Entry 5NWB (X-ray diffraction, 1.60 A resolution); this record covers chains A and C.

# Chain A
Protein: Tankyrase-2
From: Homo sapiens
Notes: EC 2.4.2.30
Reference sequence: Q9H2K2 (TNKS2_HUMAN); residues 946-1113 here = UniProt positions 946-1113
Sequence (191 residues; each row starts with the number of its first residue):
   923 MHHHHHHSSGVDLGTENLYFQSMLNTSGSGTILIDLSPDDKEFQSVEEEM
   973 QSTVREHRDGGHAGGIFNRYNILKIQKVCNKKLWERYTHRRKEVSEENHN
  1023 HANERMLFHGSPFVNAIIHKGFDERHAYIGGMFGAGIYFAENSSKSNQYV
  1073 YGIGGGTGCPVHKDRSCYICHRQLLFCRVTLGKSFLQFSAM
Disordered / not traced: 923-951, 1113
Sequence notes: initiating methionine (923); expression tag (924-945)
Metal / ion sites: Zn2+: C1081, H1084, C1089, C1092
Ligand contacts: 9C5 (2-[4-[2-hydroxyethyl(methyl)amino]phenyl]-3H-quinazolin-4-one): F1030, H1031, G1032, S1033, P1034, F1035, R1047, H1048, A1049, Y1050, Y1060, F1061, A1062, K1067, S1068, Y1071, I1075
UniProt features mapped onto this chain:
  - binding site (Zn(2+)): C1081, H1084, C1089, C1092
  - mutagenesis: M1054 (M1054V: Loss of activity)
Reported in the primary citation:
  - binding site for 9C5: F1035, Y1050, I1075

# Chain C
Protein: Tankyrase-2
From: Homo sapiens
Notes: EC 2.4.2.30
Reference sequence: Q9H2K2 (TNKS2_HUMAN); residues 1114-1162 here = UniProt positions 1114-1162
Sequence (49 residues; numbered 1114 to 1162; the number before each row is that of its first residue):
  1114 KMAHSPPGHHSVTGRPSVNGLALAEYVIYRGEQAYPEYLITYQIMRPEG
Disordered / not traced: 1114, 1162

# How chain A and chain C interact
Contacting residue pairs (159):
  L958(A) - Y1151(C)  hydrophobic
  E964(A) - Y1151(C)  hydrogen bond
  V968(A) - Y1151(C)  hydrophobic
  V968(A) - I1153(C)  hydrophobic
  M972(A) - Y1155(C)  hydrophobic
  R977(A) - N1132(C)
  R977(A) - L1134(C)
  R977(A) - A1135(C)
  R980(A) - V1131(C)
  G986(A) - I1157(C)
  I988(A) - M1158(C)
  I988(A) - P1160(C)
  F989(A) - I1157(C)  hydrophobic
  F989(A) - M1158(C)
  N990(A) - P1160(C)
  R991(A) - M1158(C)  hydrogen bond (backbone-backbone)
  R991(A) - E1161(C)  salt bridge
  Y992(A) - Y1155(C)  hydrophobic
  Y992(A) - Q1156(C)
  Y992(A) - M1158(C)
  N993(A) - Y1155(C)
  N993(A) - Q1156(C)  hydrogen bond (backbone-backbone)
  N993(A) - M1158(C)
  I994(A) - T1154(C)
  I994(A) - Y1155(C)  hydrophobic
  L995(A) - T1154(C)  hydrogen bond (backbone-backbone)
  L995(A) - Y1155(C)
  L995(A) - Q1156(C)
  K996(A) - L1152(C)
  K996(A) - I1153(C)
  K996(A) - T1154(C)  hydrogen bond (backbone-backbone)
  I997(A) - L1152(C)
  Q998(A) - E1150(C)
  Q998(A) - Y1151(C)
  Q998(A) - L1152(C)  hydrogen bond (backbone-backbone)
  K999(A) - E1150(C)  hydrogen bond (side chain-backbone)
  K999(A) - Y1151(C)
  V1000(A) - Y1148(C)  hydrogen bond (backbone-side chain)
  V1000(A) - P1149(C)
  V1000(A) - E1150(C)  hydrogen bond (backbone-backbone)
  V1000(A) - L1152(C)
  C1001(A) - Y1148(C)
  N1002(A) - Y1148(C)  hydrogen bond (backbone-side chain)
  L1005(A) - Y1148(C)
  W1006(A) - Y1148(C)
  W1006(A) - E1150(C)
  R1008(A) - E1145(C)
  Y1009(A) - E1145(C)
  Y1009(A) - Q1146(C)
  Y1009(A) - A1147(C)
  Y1009(A) - Y1148(C)  hydrophobic
  R1012(A) - R1143(C)
  R1012(A) - E1145(C)
  R1012(A) - Q1146(C)  hydrogen bond
  V1016(A) - H1123(C)
  V1016(A) - Q1146(C)
  E1019(A) - H1123(C)  salt bridge
  R1027(A) - Y1139(C)  hydrogen bond
  L1029(A) - Y1139(C)  hydrophobic
  I1040(A) - L1152(C)  hydrophobic
  F1044(A) - G1144(C)
  F1044(A) - A1147(C)  hydrophobic
  E1046(A) - M1115(C)
  A1049(A) - M1115(C)  hydrophobic
  F1055(A) - V1125(C)  hydrophobic
  F1055(A) - G1127(C)
  F1055(A) - V1140(C)  hydrophobic
  F1055(A) - Y1142(C)  hydrogen bond (backbone-side chain)
  A1057(A) - M1115(C)
  A1057(A) - A1116(C)  hydrogen bond (backbone-backbone)
  A1057(A) - Y1142(C)
  G1058(A) - M1115(C)
  G1058(A) - V1140(C)
  G1058(A) - I1141(C)
  G1058(A) - Y1142(C)
  I1059(A) - M1115(C)  hydrophobic
  I1059(A) - Y1139(C)
  I1059(A) - V1140(C)
  I1059(A) - I1141(C)  hydrogen bond (backbone-backbone)
  I1059(A) - G1144(C)
  Y1060(A) - Y1139(C)
  Y1060(A) - V1140(C)  hydrophobic
  F1061(A) - E1138(C)
  F1061(A) - Y1139(C)  hydrogen bond (backbone-backbone)
  F1061(A) - I1141(C)  hydrophobic
  F1061(A) - A1147(C)  hydrophobic
  E1063(A) - L1136(C)
  E1063(A) - A1137(C)  hydrogen bond (backbone-backbone)
  E1063(A) - Y1139(C)  hydrogen bond
  N1064(A) - A1135(C)
  N1064(A) - L1136(C)  hydrogen bond (side chain-backbone)
  K1067(A) - E1138(C)
  N1069(A) - Y1155(C)  hydrogen bond
  N1069(A) - I1157(C)
  V1072(A) - Y1155(C)
  S1088(A) - I1157(C)
  C1089(A) - I1157(C)
  Y1090(A) - Q1156(C)
  Y1090(A) - I1157(C)
  Y1090(A) - M1158(C)
  Y1090(A) - R1159(C)
  I1091(A) - Q1156(C)  hydrogen bond (backbone-side chain)
  C1092(A) - Q1156(C)
  H1093(A) - Y1155(C)
  H1093(A) - Q1156(C)
  R1094(A) - I1153(C)
  R1094(A) - T1154(C)
  R1094(A) - Y1155(C)  hydrogen bond (backbone-backbone)
  R1094(A) - I1157(C)
  Q1095(A) - L1152(C)
  Q1095(A) - I1153(C)
  Q1095(A) - T1154(C)  hydrogen bond
  Q1095(A) - Y1155(C)
  L1096(A) - Y1151(C)
  L1096(A) - L1152(C)
  L1096(A) - I1153(C)  hydrogen bond (backbone-backbone)
  L1096(A) - Y1155(C)
  L1097(A) - Y1151(C)
  L1097(A) - L1152(C)  hydrophobic
  F1098(A) - E1150(C)  hydrogen bond (backbone-backbone)
  F1098(A) - Y1151(C)  hydrogen bond (backbone-backbone)
  F1098(A) - I1153(C)  hydrophobic
  C1099(A) - Y1148(C)
  C1099(A) - P1149(C)  hydrophobic
  R1100(A) - A1147(C)
  R1100(A) - Y1148(C)  hydrogen bond (backbone-backbone)
  R1100(A) - E1150(C)  salt bridge
  V1101(A) - I1141(C)  hydrophobic
  V1101(A) - Q1146(C)
  T1102(A) - I1141(C)
  T1102(A) - Q1146(C)  hydrogen bond (backbone-backbone)
  L1103(A) - H1123(C)
  L1103(A) - S1124(C)  hydrogen bond (backbone-side chain)
  L1103(A) - Y1139(C)  hydrophobic
  G1104(A) - H1123(C)
  K1105(A) - G1121(C)
  K1105(A) - H1122(C)
  K1105(A) - H1123(C)  hydrogen bond (backbone-backbone)
  K1105(A) - S1124(C)
  S1106(A) - H1122(C)
  S1106(A) - S1124(C)  hydrogen bond
  S1106(A) - V1125(C)
  S1106(A) - T1126(C)  hydrogen bond
  F1107(A) - P1119(C)  hydrophobic
  F1107(A) - H1122(C)
  F1107(A) - S1124(C)  hydrogen bond (backbone-backbone)
  F1107(A) - V1125(C)
  F1107(A) - T1126(C)  hydrogen bond (backbone-backbone)
  L1108(A) - T1126(C)
  L1108(A) - R1128(C)
  Q1109(A) - T1126(C)  hydrogen bond (backbone-backbone)
  Q1109(A) - G1127(C)
  Q1109(A) - R1128(C)  hydrogen bond (backbone-backbone)
  F1110(A) - R1128(C)
  S1111(A) - R1128(C)  hydrogen bond (backbone-backbone)
  S1111(A) - P1129(C)
  S1111(A) - S1130(C)  hydrogen bond (backbone-backbone)
  A1112(A) - S1130(C)  hydrogen bond (backbone-side chain)
  A1112(A) - V1131(C)  hydrophobic
Interface residues without a listed pair, chain A (81 interface residues in all): L955, T975, E978, G987, N1020, M1028, F1030, I1039, D1045, A1062

# In short
Chain A and chain C form an interface of 81 and 43 residues respectively, with 39 hydrogen bonds and 3 salt
bridges. Polar contacts include R991(A)-E1161(C), E1019(A)-H1123(C) and R1100(A)-E1150(C). Bound to chain A:
compound 9C5. From the paper: a binding site for 9C5 at F1035(A), Y1050(A) and I1075(A).
Chain A is Tankyrase-2 and chain C is Tankyrase-2, both from Homo sapiens; the structure, Crystal structure of
TNKS2 in complex with 2-{4-[(2-hydroxyethyl)(methyl)amino]phenyl}-3,4-dihydroquinazolin-4-one, was determined
by X-ray diffraction together with 5NSX, 5NT0, 5NT4, 5NVC, 5NVE, 5NVF and 5 further entries from the same
study.
